PDB entry 9C1K | electron microscopy, 2.68 A resolution | chains A and B of the 40 polymer chains in the assembly

Chain A (and B):
Protein: Inner capsid protein VP2
Organism: Simian rotavirus A strain RRV
Notes: chain B of this document is another copy of the same molecule, construct and numbering; everything in this record applies to it too
UniProtKB: B3F2X3 (B3F2X3_ROTRH); residue numbers follow UniProt; this construct covers 1-887
Amino-acid sequence (887 residues; numbered 1 to 887; the number before each row is that of its first residue):
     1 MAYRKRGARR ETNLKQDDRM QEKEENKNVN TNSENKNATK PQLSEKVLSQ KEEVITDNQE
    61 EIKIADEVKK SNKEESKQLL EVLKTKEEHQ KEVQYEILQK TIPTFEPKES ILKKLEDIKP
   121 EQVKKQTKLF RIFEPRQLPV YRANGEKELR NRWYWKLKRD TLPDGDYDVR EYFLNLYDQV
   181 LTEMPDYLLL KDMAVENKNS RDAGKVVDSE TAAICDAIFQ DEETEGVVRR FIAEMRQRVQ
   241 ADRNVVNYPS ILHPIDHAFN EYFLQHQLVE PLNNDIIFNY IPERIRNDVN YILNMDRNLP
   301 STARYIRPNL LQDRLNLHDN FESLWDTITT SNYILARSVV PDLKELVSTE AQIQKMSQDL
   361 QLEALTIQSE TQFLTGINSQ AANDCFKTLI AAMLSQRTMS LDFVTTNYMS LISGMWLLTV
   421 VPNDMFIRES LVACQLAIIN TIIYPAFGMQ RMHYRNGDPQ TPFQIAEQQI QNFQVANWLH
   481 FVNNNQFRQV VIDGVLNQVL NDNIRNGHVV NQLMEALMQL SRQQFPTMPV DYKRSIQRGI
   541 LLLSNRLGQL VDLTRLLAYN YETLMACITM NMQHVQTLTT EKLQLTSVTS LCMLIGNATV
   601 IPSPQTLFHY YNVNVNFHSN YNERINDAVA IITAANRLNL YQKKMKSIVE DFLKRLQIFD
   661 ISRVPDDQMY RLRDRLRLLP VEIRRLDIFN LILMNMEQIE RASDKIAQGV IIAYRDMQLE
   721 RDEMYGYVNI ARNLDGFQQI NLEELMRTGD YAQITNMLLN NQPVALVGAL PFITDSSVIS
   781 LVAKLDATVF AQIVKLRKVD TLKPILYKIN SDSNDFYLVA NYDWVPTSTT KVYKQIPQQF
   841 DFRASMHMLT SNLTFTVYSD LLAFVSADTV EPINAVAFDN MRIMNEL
Not modelled in the structure: 1-108 (chain B: 1-88)

Interface between chain A and chain B:
Contacting residue pairs - 56 pairs, chain A then chain B:
  Asn320(A) - Leu541(B)
  Asn320(A) - Asn545(B)  hydrogen bond
  Glu322(A) - Arg538(B)  salt bridge
  Ser323(A) - Lys355(B)
  Ser323(A) - Gln358(B)
  Asp326(A) - Gln358(B)
  Ile427(A) - Arg534(B)
  Arg428(A) - Val530(B)
  Glu429(A) - Val530(B)
  Glu429(A) - Asp531(B)
  Glu429(A) - Arg534(B)  salt bridge
  Asn456(A) - Thr527(B)
  Asn456(A) - Pro529(B)
  Gly457(A) - Pro526(B)
  Gly457(A) - Thr527(B)
  Gly457(A) - Met528(B)
  Gly457(A) - Pro529(B)
  Thr577(A) - Arg538(B)
  Leu578(A) - Gln358(B)
  Leu578(A) - Asp359(B)
  Leu578(A) - Gln361(B)
  Leu578(A) - Arg538(B)
  Thr579(A) - Gln361(B)
  Tyr641(A) - Asn874(B)
  Tyr641(A) - Arg882(B)  hydrogen bond (backbone-side chain)
  Tyr641(A) - Leu887(B)
  Gln642(A) - Ile873(B)
  Gln642(A) - Asn874(B)
  Lys644(A) - Asn597(B)  hydrogen bond
  Lys644(A) - Ile873(B)
  Lys644(A) - Leu887(B)
  Met645(A) - Leu887(B)
  Ser662(A) - Glu350(B)
  Ser662(A) - Ala351(B)
  Arg663(A) - Glu350(B)  salt bridge
  Arg663(A) - Ala351(B)
  Arg663(A) - Gln354(B)
  Pro665(A) - Gln352(B)
  Pro665(A) - Lys355(B)
  Asp666(A) - Val347(B)
  Asp667(A) - Gln352(B)  hydrogen bond
  Asp667(A) - Arg546(B)  salt bridge
  Asp667(A) - Gln549(B)
  Gln668(A) - Lys355(B)
  Tyr670(A) - Asn597(B)  hydrogen bond
  Tyr670(A) - Glu886(B)
  Tyr670(A) - Leu887(B)  hydrogen bond (side chain-backbone)
  Arg671(A) - Asn545(B)
  Arg673(A) - Glu886(B)  salt bridge
  Arg747(A) - Val870(B)
  Arg747(A) - Asn874(B)
  Thr748(A) - Ile292(B)
  Thr748(A) - Val870(B)
  Gly749(A) - Ile292(B)
  Arg797(A) - Asn294(B)  hydrogen bond
  Arg797(A) - Asp296(B)  salt bridge
Other interface residues (no listed pair), chain A (35 interface residues in all): Pro459, Gln576, Lys643, Val664, Asp674, Asp750
Other interface residues (no listed pair), chain B (34 interface residues in all): Glu345, Ser348, Ser866

Summary:
35 residues of chain A and 34 residues of chain B are in contact, with 7 hydrogen bonds and 6 salt bridges.
Among the polar pairs are Glu322(A)-Arg538(B), Glu429(A)-Arg534(B) and Arg663(A)-Glu350(B).
Both chains are Inner capsid protein VP2 (Simian rotavirus A strain RRV). Entry 9C1K (Rhesus rotavirus (empty
structure at 2.68 Angstrom resolution)) was determined by electron microscopy.
